Entry 9GTU (electron microscopy, 3.14 A resolution); this record covers chains B and A of the 3 polymer chains in the assembly.

== Chain B ==
Name: Collagen alpha-2(VI) chain
Source organism: Homo sapiens
Reference sequence: P12110 (CO6A2_HUMAN); numbering as in UniProt (aligned over 564-1019)
Amino-acid sequence (476 residues; numbered 544 to 1019; the number before each row is that of its first residue):
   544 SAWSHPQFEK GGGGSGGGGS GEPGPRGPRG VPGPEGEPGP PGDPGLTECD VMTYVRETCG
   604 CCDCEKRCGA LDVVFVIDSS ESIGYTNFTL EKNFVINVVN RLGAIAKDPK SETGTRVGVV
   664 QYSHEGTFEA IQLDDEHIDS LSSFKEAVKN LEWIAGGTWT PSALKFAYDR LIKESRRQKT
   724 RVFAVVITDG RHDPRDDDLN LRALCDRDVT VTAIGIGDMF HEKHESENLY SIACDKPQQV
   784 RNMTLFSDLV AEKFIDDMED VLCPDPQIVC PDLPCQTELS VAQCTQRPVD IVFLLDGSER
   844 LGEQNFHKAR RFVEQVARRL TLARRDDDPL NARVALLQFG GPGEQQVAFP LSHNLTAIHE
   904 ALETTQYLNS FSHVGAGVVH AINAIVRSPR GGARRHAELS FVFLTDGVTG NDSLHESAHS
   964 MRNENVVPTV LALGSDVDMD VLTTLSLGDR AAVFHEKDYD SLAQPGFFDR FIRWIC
Unresolved in the structure: 544-585, 607-813
Construct notes: expression tag (544-563); conflict His680 (Arg in P12110), Asn966 (Lys in P12110), Glu967 (Gln in P12110)
Disulfides: Cys592-Cys818, Cys827-Cys1019
Covalently attached groups: glycan linked to Asn897; N-acetylglucosamine (NAG) linked to Asn954
Reported in the primary citation:
  - disease-associated variants - V594I, V598M, C602W, R830W, R843W, W1017R (citing earlier work)

== Chain A ==
Name: Collagen alpha-1(VI) chain
Source organism: Homo sapiens
Reference sequence: P12109 (CO6A1_HUMAN); residue numbers follow UniProt; this construct covers 566-1028
Amino-acid sequence (479 residues; numbered 550 to 1028; the number before each row is that of its first residue):
   550 HHHHHHGGGG SGGGGSGVKG AKGYRGPEGP QGPPGHQGPP GPDECEILDI IMKMCSCCEC
   610 KCGPIDLLFV LDSSESIGLQ NFEIAKDFVV KVIDRLSRDE LVKFEPGQSY AGVVQYSHSQ
   670 MQEHVSLRSP SIRNVQELKE AIKSLQWMAG GTFTGEALQY TRDQLLPPSP NNRIALVITD
   730 GRSDTQRDTT PLNVLCSPGI QVVSVGIKDV FDFIPGSDQL NVISCQGLAP SQGRPGLSLV
   790 KENYAELLED AFLKNVTAQI CIDKKCPDYT CPITFSSPAD ITILLDGSAS VGSHNFDTTK
   850 RFAKRLAERF LTAGRTDPAH DVRVAVVQYS GTGQQRPERA SLQFLQNYTA LASAVDAMDF
   910 INDATDVNDA LGYVTRFYRE ASSGAAKKRL LLFSDGNSQG ATPAAIEKAV QEAQRAGIEI
   970 FVVVVGRQVN EPHIRVLVTG KTAEYDVAYG ESHLFRVPSY QALLRGVFHQ TVSRKVALG
Unresolved in the structure: 550-583, 609-1028
Construct notes: expression tag (550-565)
Reported in the primary citation:
  - disease-associated variants - D835E, D905Y (citing earlier work)
  - mutagenesis - I596E/I600E: decreased binding to heterotrimer
  - mutagenesis - I596E/I600E: unchanged expression

== Chain B / chain A interface ==
Residue-residue contacts (17; chain B residue first):
  Asp586(B) with Gly587(A)
  Pro587(B) with Pro588(A); Gly590(A)
  Gly588(B) with Pro588(A), hydrogen bond (backbone-backbone)
  Leu589(B) with Pro589(A); Gly590(A); Pro591(A)
  Thr590(B) with Pro591(A)
  Glu591(B) with Ile599(A)
  Val594(B) with Pro591(A), hydrophobic; Ile596(A), hydrophobic; Ile599(A), hydrophobic
  Met595(B) with Met603(A), hydrophobic
  Val598(B) with Met603(A), hydrophobic; Cys604(A), hydrophobic
  Arg599(B) with Met603(A)
  Cys605(B) with Cys606(A), disulfide
Other interface residues (no listed pair), chain B (13 interface residues in all): Cys602, Pro817
Other interface residues (no listed pair), chain A (12 interface residues in all): Ile600, Cys607
Inter-chain disulfides: Cys605(B)-Cys606(A)

== In short ==
Chain B and chain A form an interface of 13 and 12 residues respectively; the contacts include 1 disulfide
bond and 1 hydrogen bond. The hydrogen-bonded pair Gly588(B)-Pro588(A) is a backbone contact.
N-acetylglucosamine is covalently linked to Asn954(B). The paper reports that I596E/I600E of chain A reduce
binding to heterotrimer; I596E/I600E of chain A leave expression unchanged.
Chain B is Collagen alpha-2(VI) chain and chain A is Collagen alpha-1(VI) chain, both from Homo sapiens; the
structure, Collagen VI alpha 1, 2, 3 heterotrimer recombinant C terminal region. Local refinement, was
determined by electron microscopy.
